Entry 7SAY (X-ray diffraction, 2.10 A resolution); this record covers chains B and E of the 3 polymer chains in the assembly.

[Chain B]
Protein: General control transcription factor GCN4/M protein chimera
From: Saccharomyces cerevisiae
UniProtKB: chimeric construct of P03069, Q6TLP8: residues 39-67 from P03069 (GCN4_YEAST) positions 250-278 (UniProt number = residue number + 211); residues 68-105 from Q6TLP8 positions 49-86 (UniProt number = residue number - 19)
Sequence (71 residues; row label = number of the first residue in the row):
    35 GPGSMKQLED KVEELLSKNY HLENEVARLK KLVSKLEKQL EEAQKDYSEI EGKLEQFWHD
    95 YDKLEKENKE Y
Not modelled in the structure: 105
Construct notes: expression tag (35-38)
Curated features (UniProtKB/Swiss-Prot):
  - region: L42 to L63 (Leucine-zipper)
From the paper describing this entry:
  - conformationally variable residues (helix shift): F91
  - mutagenesis - Y81A/I84A, E85R, L88A/F91A, W92R: unchanged stability
  - mutagenesis - E85A: unchanged binding to Antibacterial peptide LL-37 (chain E)
  - specificity-determining residues: E85
  - mutagenesis - E85R: decreased growth in response to LL-37
  - mutagenesis - E85R: decreased binding to LL-37

[Chain E]
Protein: Antibacterial peptide LL-37
UniProtKB: P49913 (CAMP_HUMAN); residues 1-37 here correspond to UniProt positions 134-170 (UniProt number = residue number + 133)
Sequence (37 residues; each row starts with the number of its first residue):
     1 LLGDFFRKSK EKIGKEFKRI VQRIKDFLRN LVPRTES
Not modelled in the structure: 1, 37
Curated features (UniProtKB/Swiss-Prot):
  - region: F17 to R29 (Active core)

[Chain B / chain E interface]
Contacting residue pairs (7):
  A77(B) - F6(E)  hydrophobic
  D80(B) - K10(E)
  I84(B) - K10(E)
  I84(B) - I13(E)  hydrophobic
  L88(B) - F17(E)  hydrophobic
  F91(B) - F17(E)  hydrophobic
  F91(B) - V21(E)  hydrophobic
From the paper, about this interface:
  - residue pairs: I84(B)-I13(E), L88(B)-F17(E), F91(B)-F17(E) (pi stacking)
  - interface residues, chain B: A77(B)
  - hot spots on chain B (mutagenesis) - Y81A/I84A, L88A/F91A: decreased binding to Antibacterial peptide LL-37 (chain E)
  - hot spots on chain B (mutagenesis) - W92A: increased binding to Antibacterial peptide LL-37 (chain E)

[In short]
Chain B and chain E each contribute 5 residues to their interface. The authors report contacts between I84(B)
and I13(E) and L88(B) and F17(E); pi stacking between F91(B) and F17(E). The paper reports that Y81A/I84A and
L88A/F91A of chain B reduce binding to Antibacterial peptide LL-37 (chain E); the interface residue A77(B); 6
substitutions were tested in all.
Here chain B is General control transcription factor GCN4/M protein chimera (Saccharomyces cerevisiae) and
chain E is Antibacterial peptide LL-37. Entry 7SAY (Fragment of streptococcal M87 protein fused to GCN4
adaptor in complex with human cathelicidin) was determined by X-ray diffraction.
